PDB entry 8V55 | electron microscopy, 4.20 A resolution (low resolution: residue-level contacts below are approximate; hydrogen-bond / salt-bridge calls are withheld) | chains A and P of the 5 polymer chains in the assembly

[Chain A]
Protein: DNA polymerase subunit gamma-1
Organism: Homo sapiens
Reference sequence: P54098 (DPOG1_HUMAN); residues 26-1239 here = UniProt positions 26-1239
Sequence (1229 residues; each row starts with the number of its first residue):
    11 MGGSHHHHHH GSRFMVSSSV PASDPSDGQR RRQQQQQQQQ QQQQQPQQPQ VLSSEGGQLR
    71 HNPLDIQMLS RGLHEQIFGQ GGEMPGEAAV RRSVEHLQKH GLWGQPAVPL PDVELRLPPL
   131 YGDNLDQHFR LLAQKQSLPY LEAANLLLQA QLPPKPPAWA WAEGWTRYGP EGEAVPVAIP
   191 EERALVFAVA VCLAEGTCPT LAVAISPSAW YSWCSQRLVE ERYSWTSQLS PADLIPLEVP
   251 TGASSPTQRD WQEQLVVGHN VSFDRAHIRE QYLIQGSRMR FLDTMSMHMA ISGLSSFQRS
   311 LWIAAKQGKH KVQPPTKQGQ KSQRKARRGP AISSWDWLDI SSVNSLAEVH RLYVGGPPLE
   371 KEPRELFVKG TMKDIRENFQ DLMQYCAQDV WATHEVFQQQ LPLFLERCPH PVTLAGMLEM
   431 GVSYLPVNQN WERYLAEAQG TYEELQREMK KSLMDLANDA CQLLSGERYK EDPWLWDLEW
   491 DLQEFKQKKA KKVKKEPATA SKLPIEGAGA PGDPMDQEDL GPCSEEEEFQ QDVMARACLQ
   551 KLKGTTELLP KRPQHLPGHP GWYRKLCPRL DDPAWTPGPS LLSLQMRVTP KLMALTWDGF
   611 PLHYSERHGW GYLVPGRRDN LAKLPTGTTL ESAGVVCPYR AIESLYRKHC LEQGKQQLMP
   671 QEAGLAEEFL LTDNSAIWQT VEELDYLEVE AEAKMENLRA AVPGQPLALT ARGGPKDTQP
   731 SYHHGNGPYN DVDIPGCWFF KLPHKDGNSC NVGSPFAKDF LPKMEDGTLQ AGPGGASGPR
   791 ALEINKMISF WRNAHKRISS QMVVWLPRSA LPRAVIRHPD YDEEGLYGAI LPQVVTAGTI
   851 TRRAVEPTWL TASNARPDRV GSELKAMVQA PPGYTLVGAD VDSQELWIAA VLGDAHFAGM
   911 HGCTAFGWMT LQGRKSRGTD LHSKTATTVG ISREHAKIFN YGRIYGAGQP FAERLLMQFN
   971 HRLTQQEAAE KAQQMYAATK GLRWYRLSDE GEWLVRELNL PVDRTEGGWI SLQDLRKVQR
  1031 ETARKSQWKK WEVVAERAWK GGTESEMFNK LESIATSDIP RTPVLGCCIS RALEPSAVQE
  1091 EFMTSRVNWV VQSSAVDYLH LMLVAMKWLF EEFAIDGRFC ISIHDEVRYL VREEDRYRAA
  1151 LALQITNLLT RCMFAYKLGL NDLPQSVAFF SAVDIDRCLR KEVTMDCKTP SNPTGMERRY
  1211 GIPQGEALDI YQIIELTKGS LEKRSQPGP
Not modelled in the structure: 11-66, 248-261, 319-371, 498-533, 629-733, 994-1051, 1235-1239
Sequence notes: initiating methionine (11); expression tag (12-25); engineered mutation Ala-198 (Asp in P54098), Ala-200 (Glu in P54098)
Swiss-Prot annotation at these positions:
  - region: Gln-43 to Gln-55 (Does not contribute to polymerase and exonuclease enzymatic activities), Thr-858 to Asn-864 (Trigger loop)
  - motif: Val-267 to Arg-275 (Exo II), Tyr-395 to Thr-403 (Exo III), Val-887 to Leu-896 (Pol A), Arg-943 to Gly-958 (Pol B), His-1134 to Val-1141 (Pol C)
  - binding site (DNA): Ser-306, Ser-593, Lys-806, Thr-849, Thr-1094, Ser-1095
  - binding site (RNA): Arg-579, His-754, Gly-763, Lys-768, Ser-863, Arg-869
  - binding site (a 2'-deoxyribonucleoside 5'-triphosphate): Asp-890, Val-891, Ser-893, Glu-895, Arg-943, Lys-947, Tyr-951, Asp-1135
  - binding site (Mg(2+)): Asp-890, Val-891, Asp-1135
  - site (Critical for replication fidelity and mismatch recognition): Arg-853, Gln-1102
  - natural variant: Gln-55 (Q55QQ; Q55QQQ), Arg-227 (R227W: In PEOB1 and MTDPS4B), Arg-232 (R232G: In MTDPS4A; R232H: In LS), Leu-244 (L244P: In MTDPS4A), Thr-251 (T251I: In PEOB1, MTDPS4A and MTDPS4B), Gly-268 (G268A: In PEOB1), Arg-275 (R275Q: Found in a patient with epileptic encephalopathy, developmental delay and moderate intellectual disability; uncertain significance), His-277 (H277L: In PEOB1; uncertain significance), Gly-303 (G303R: In MTDPS4A), Leu-304 (L304R: In PEOB1 and SANDO; L304SANDO: In PEOB1), Ser-305 (S305R: In MTDPS4A), Gln-308 (Q308H: In PEOB1), 51 further natural variant entries in UniProt
  - mutagenesis: Asp-274 (D274A: Unable to idle at the 5'-end of the nascent DNA strand. Continues DNA synthesis into double-stranded DNA past the 5'-end creating a flap structure that cannot be ligated), Lys-498 (K498C: Decreases processive DNA synthesis), Lys-499 (K499C: Decreases processive DNA synthesis), Lys-501 (K501C: Decreases processive DNA synthesis), Val-543 to Leu-558 (Markedly decreases the stimulation by POLG2, resulting in impaired processive DNA synthesis), Leu-549 (L549N: Decreases processive DNA synthesis), Leu-552 (L552N: Decreases processive DNA synthesis), Lys-553 (K553N: Decreases processive DNA synthesis), Arg-853 (R853A: Abolishes primer DNA extention in the presence of dNTPs. Impairs intrinsic polymerase processivity. Enhances exonuclease activity leading to primer DNA degradation), Asp-890 (D890N: Abolishes DNA polymerase activity), Asp-1135 (D1135N: Abolishes DNA polymerase activity)

[Chain P]
Molecule: DNA primer chain
Sequence (25 nucleotides; row label = number of the first residue in the row):
     9 CGCCAGGGTT TTCCCAGTCA CGACC
Not modelled in the structure: 9-10

[Chain A / chain P interface]
Pairs across the interface (15; chain A residue first):
  Arg-562(A) / DC21(P)
  Arg-562(A) / DC22(P)
  Arg-579(A) / DC22(P)
  His-754(A) / DG30(P)
  Asn-761(A) / DC29(P)
  Val-762(A) / DG30(P)
  Gly-763(A) / DC29(P)
  Gly-763(A) / DG30(P)
  Phe-766(A) / DA31(P)
  Ala-767(A) / DA31(P)
  Lys-768(A) / DA31(P)
  Asn-803(A) / DA31(P)
  Asn-803(A) / DC32(P)
  Lys-806(A) / DC32(P)
  Arg-807(A) / DC32(P)
Interface residues without a listed pair, chain A (13 interface residues in all): Arg-802
Interface residues without a listed pair, chain P (7 interface residues in all): DC33

[Summary]
The interface between chain A and chain P involves 13 residues on one side and 7 on the other. Curated
annotation (UniProt) lists 6 DNA-binding residues, 6 RNA-binding residues, 8 residues binding
2'-deoxyribonucleoside 5'-triphosphate and 3 Mg2+-binding residues on chain A.
Here chain A is DNA polymerase subunit gamma-1 (Homo sapiens) and chain P is DNA primer chain. Entry 8V55
(Human mitochondrial DNA polymerase gamma bound to a replication fork in an open conformation) was determined
by electron microscopy (same publication as 8V54, 8V5D and 8V5R).
